PDB entry 3FOE | X-ray diffraction, 4.00 A resolution (low resolution: residue-level contacts below are approximate; hydrogen-bond / salt-bridge calls are withheld) | chains B and G of the 8 polymer chains in the assembly

Chain B:
Molecule: DNA topoisomerase 4 subunit A
Organism: Streptococcus pneumoniae
Notes: EC 5.99.1.-
UniProtKB: P72525 (PARC_STRPN); residues 1-488 here = UniProt positions 1-488
Sequence (496 residues; numbered 1 to 496; the number before each row is that of its first residue):
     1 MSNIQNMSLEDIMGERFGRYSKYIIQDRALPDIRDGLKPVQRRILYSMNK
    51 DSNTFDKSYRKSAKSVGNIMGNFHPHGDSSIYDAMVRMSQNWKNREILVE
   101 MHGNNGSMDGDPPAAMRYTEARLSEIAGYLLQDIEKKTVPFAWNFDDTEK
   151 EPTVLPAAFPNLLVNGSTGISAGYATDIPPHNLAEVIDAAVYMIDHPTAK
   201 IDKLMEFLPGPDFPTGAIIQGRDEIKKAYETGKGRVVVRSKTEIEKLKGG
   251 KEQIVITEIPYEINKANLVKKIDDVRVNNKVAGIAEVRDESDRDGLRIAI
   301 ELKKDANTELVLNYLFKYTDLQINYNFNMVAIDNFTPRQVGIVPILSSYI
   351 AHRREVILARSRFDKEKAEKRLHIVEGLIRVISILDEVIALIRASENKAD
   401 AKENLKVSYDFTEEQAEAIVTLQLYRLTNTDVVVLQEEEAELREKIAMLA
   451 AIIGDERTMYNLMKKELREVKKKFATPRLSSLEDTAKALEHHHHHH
Unresolved in the structure: 1-4, 166-175, 216-217, 241-242, 258-261, 282-299, 303-306, 324-325, 480-496
Differences from the reference sequence: expression tag (489-496)
Residues lining bound ligands: Clinafloxacin (NFX; 7-[(3R)-3-aminopyrrolidin-1-yl]-8-chloro-1-cyclopropyl-6-fluoro-4-oxo-1,4-dihydroquinoline-3-carboxylic acid): Gly-77, Asp-78, Ser-79, Ser-80
Curated features (UniProtKB/Swiss-Prot):
  - active site: Tyr-118 (O-(5'-phospho-DNA)-tyrosine intermediate)
  - site: Lys-38 (Interaction with DNA), His-74 (Interaction with DNA), His-76 (Interaction with DNA), Arg-87 (Interaction with DNA), Lys-93 (Interaction with DNA), Arg-117 (Transition state stabilizer)

Chain G:
Molecule: 15-nt DNA strand
Sequence (15 nucleotides; each row starts with the number of its first residue):
     1 CTGTTTTACGTGCAT

Interface between chain B and chain G:
Pairs across the interface (9):
  Val-40(B) / DC13(G)
  Val-40(B) / DA14(G)
  His-74(B) / DA14(G)
  His-76(B) / DA14(G)
  His-76(B) / DT15(G)
  Gly-77(B) / DT15(G)
  Ser-80(B) / DA14(G)
  Arg-87(B) / DG12(G)
  Arg-87(B) / DC13(G)
Other interface residues (no listed pair), chain B (8 interface residues in all): Ile-81, Ala-84

In short:
The interface between chain B and chain G involves 8 residues on one side and 4 on the other. Bound to chain
B: Clinafloxacin. UniProt lists active-site residue Tyr-118(B) on chain B.
Chain B is DNA topoisomerase 4 subunit A (Streptococcus pneumoniae) and chain G is a 15-nt DNA strand; the
structure, Structural insight into the quinolone-DNA cleavage complex of type IIA topoisomerases, was
determined by X-ray diffraction, deposited together with 3FOF.
